7X51 - chains E and F of the 6 polymer chains in the assembly; structure by X-ray diffraction, 2.00 A resolution.

Chain E (and F):
Protein: Glutamate decarboxylase
From: Bacteroides thetaiotaomicron VPI-5482
Notes: EC 4.1.1.15; chain F of this document is another copy of the same molecule, construct and numbering; everything in this record applies to it too
Reference sequence: Q8A4M9 (Q8A4M9_BACTN); residue numbers follow UniProt; this construct covers 1-481
Amino-acid sequence (481 residues; row label = number of the first residue in the row):
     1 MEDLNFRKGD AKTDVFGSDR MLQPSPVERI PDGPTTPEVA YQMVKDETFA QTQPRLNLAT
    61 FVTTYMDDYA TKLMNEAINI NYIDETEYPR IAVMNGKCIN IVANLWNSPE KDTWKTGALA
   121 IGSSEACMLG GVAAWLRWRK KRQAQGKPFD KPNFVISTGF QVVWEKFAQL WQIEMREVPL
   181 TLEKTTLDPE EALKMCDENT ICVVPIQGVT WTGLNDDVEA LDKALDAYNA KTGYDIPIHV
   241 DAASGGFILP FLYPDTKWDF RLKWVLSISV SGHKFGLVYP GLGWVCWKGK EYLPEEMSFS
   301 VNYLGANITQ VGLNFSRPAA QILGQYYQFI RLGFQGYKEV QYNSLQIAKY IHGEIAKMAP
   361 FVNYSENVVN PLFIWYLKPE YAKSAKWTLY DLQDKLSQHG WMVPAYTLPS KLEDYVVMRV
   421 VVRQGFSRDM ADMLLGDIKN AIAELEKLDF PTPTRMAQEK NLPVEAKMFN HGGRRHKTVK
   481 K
Not modelled in the structure: 1, 460-481 (chain F: 1, 461-481)
Covalently attached groups: pyridoxal phosphate (PLP) linked to K274
Residues lining bound ligands:
  - glutaric acid (GUA), molecule 1: T60, F61, V62, Q161, T210
  - glutaric acid (GUA), molecule 2: N81, I83, D84, F315, S316
  - malonate ion (MLI): S25, V27, E47
  - pyridoxal phosphate (PLP): G122, S123, S124, Q161, V163, I206, G208, T210, D241, A243, S244, S271, H273

Interface between chain E and chain F:
Residue-residue contacts (105):
  E2(E) with Q335(F)
  D3(E) with Q335(F), hydrogen bond (backbone-side chain)
  F6(E) with Q335(F); E339(F)
  R7(E) with E339(F), salt bridge; Y342(F); N343(F), hydrogen bond
  K12(E) with R331(F), hydrogen bond (backbone-side chain)
  T13(E) with R331(F), hydrogen bond (backbone-side chain)
  D14(E) with R331(F); L332(F); V340(F); Q424(F), hydrogen bond
  F16(E) with R55(F); Y65(F); V340(F); N343(F), hydrogen bond (backbone-side chain); Q424(F); G425(F)
  G17(E) with E339(F); N343(F)
  S18(E) with N343(F), hydrogen bond (backbone-side chain)
  M21(E) with I347(F); S427(F); R428(F), hydrogen bond (backbone-backbone)
  L22(E) with Y342(F), hydrophobic; N343(F); I347(F), hydrophobic; R428(F)
  Q23(E) with R428(F)
  P24(E) with R428(F); D432(F)
  S25(E) with D429(F), hydrogen bond
  Q42(E) with R55(F), hydrogen bond; Y65(F)
  M43(E) with D429(F)
  D46(E) with R55(F), salt bridge; M430(F); M433(F)
  E47(E) with D429(F); M433(F)
  F49(E) with Q53(F), hydrogen bond (backbone-side chain); R55(F); L56(F)
  A50(E) with L56(F), hydrophobic; H399(F); M433(F), hydrophobic
  Q51(E) with Q53(F)
  Q53(E) with F49(F)
  R55(E) with F16(F); Q42(F), hydrogen bond; D46(F), salt bridge; F49(F)
  L56(E) with F49(F); A50(F), hydrophobic
  Y65(E) with F16(F), hydrophobic
  R331(E) with K12(F), hydrogen bond (side chain-backbone); T13(F), hydrogen bond (side chain-backbone); D14(F)
  Q335(E) with E2(F); D3(F), hydrogen bond (side chain-backbone); F6(F)
  E339(E) with F6(F); R7(F), salt bridge; G17(F)
  V340(E) with D14(F); F16(F); G17(F)
  Y342(E) with R7(F)
  N343(E) with R7(F), hydrogen bond; F16(F), hydrogen bond (side chain-backbone); G17(F); S18(F), hydrogen bond (side chain-backbone); L22(F)
  I347(E) with M21(F); L22(F), hydrophobic
  D394(E) with Q398(F)
  S397(E) with S397(F); Q398(F)
  Q398(E) with D394(F); S397(F); Q398(F), hydrogen bond
  H399(E) with A50(F)
  Q424(E) with D14(F), hydrogen bond; F16(F)
  G425(E) with F16(F)
  S427(E) with M21(F)
  R428(E) with M21(F), hydrogen bond (backbone-backbone); L22(F); Q23(F); P24(F)
  D429(E) with S25(F), hydrogen bond; E47(F)
  M430(E) with D46(F)
  D432(E) with P24(F)
  M433(E) with E47(F)
  L448(E) with P453(F), hydrophobic
  D449(E) with M456(F)
  F450(E) with F450(F), hydrophobic; P451(F); M456(F), hydrophobic
  P451(E) with F450(F)
  P453(E) with L448(F), hydrophobic
  M456(E) with D449(F); F450(F), hydrophobic
Interface residues without a listed pair, chain E (55 interface residues in all): L332, G336, Q346, W401
Interface residues without a listed pair, chain F (55 interface residues in all): M43, Q51, G336, Q346, W401

In short:
The chain E/chain F interface involves 55 residues from each chain, with 22 hydrogen bonds and 4 salt bridges.
Among the polar pairs are R7(E)-E339(F), D46(E)-R55(F) and D3(E)-Q335(F). Ligands of chain E: malonate ion and
glutaric acid. Pyridoxal phosphate is covalently linked to K274(E).
Chain E and chain F are both Glutamate decarboxylase (Bacteroides thetaiotaomicron VPI-5482); the structure,
Crystal structure of Bacteroides thetaiotaomicron glutamate decarboxylase BTGAD-PLP-GUA complex, was
determined by X-ray diffraction (same publication as 7X4L, 7X4Y and 7X52).
